PDB entry 5MY1 | electron microscopy, 7.60 A resolution (low resolution: residue-level contacts below are approximate; hydrogen-bond / salt-bridge calls are withheld) | chains A and H of the 26 polymer chains in the assembly

Chain A:
Molecule: 16S ribosomal RNA
Organism: Escherichia coli K-12
Sequence (1542 nucleotides; each row starts with the number of its first residue):
     1 AAAUUGAAGAGUUUGAUCAUGGCUCAGAUUGAACGCUGGCGGCAGGCCUA
    51 ACACAUGCAAGUCGAACGGUAACAGGAAGAAGCUUGCUUCUUUGCUGACG
   101 AGUGGCGGACGGGUGAGUAAUGUCUGGGAAACUGCCUGAUGGAGGGGGAU
   151 AACUACUGGAAACGGUAGCUAAUACCGCAUAACGUCGCAAGACCAAAGAG
   201 GGGGACCUUCGGGCCUCUUGCCAUCGGAUGUGCCCAGAUGGGAUUAGCUA
   251 GUAGGUGGGGUAACGGCUCACCUAGGCGACGAUCCCUAGCUGGUCUGAGA
   301 GGAUGACCAGCCACACUGGAACUGAGACACGGUCCAGACUCCUACGGGAG
   351 GCAGCAGUGGGGAAUAUUGCACAAUGGGCGCAAGCCUGAUGCAGCCAUGC
   401 CGCGUGUAUGAAGAAGGCCUUCGGGUUGUAAAGUACUUUCAGCGGGGAGG
   451 AAGGGAGUAAAGUUAAUACCUUUGCUCAUUGACGUUACCCGCAGAAGAAG
   501 CACCGGCUAACUCCGUGCCAGCAGCCGCGGUAAUACGGAGGGUGCAAGCG
   551 UUAAUCGGAAUUACUGGGCGUAAAGCGCACGCAGGCGGUUUGUUAAGUCA
   601 GAUGUGAAAUCCCCGGGCUCAACCUGGGAACUGCAUCUGAUACUGGCAAG
   651 CUUGAGUCUCGUAGAGGGGGGUAGAAUUCCAGGUGUAGCGGUGAAAUGCG
   701 UAGAGAUCUGGAGGAAUACCGGUGGCGAAGGCGGCCCCCUGGACGAAGAC
   751 UGACGCUCAGGUGCGAAAGCGUGGGGAGCAAACAGGAUUAGAUACCCUGG
   801 UAGUCCACGCCGUAAACGAUGUCGACUUGGAGGUUGUGCCCUUGAGGCGU
   851 GGCUUCCGGAGCUAACGCGUUAAGUCGACCGCCUGGGGAGUACGGCCGCA
   901 AGGUUAAAACUCAAAUGAAUUGACGGGGGCCCGCACAAGCGGUGGAGCAU
   951 GUGGUUUAAUUCGAUGCAACGCGAAGAACCUUACCUGGUCUUGACAUCCA
  1001 CGGAAGUUUUCAGAGAUGAGAAUGUGCCUUCGGGAACCGUGAGACAGGUG
  1051 CUGCAUGGCUGUCGUCAGCUCGUGUUGUGAAAUGUUGGGUUAAGUCCCGC
  1101 AACGAGCGCAACCCUUAUCCUUUGUUGCCAGCGGUCCGGCCGGGAACUCA
  1151 AAGGAGACUGCCAGUGAUAAACUGGAGGAAGGUGGGGAUGACGUCAAGUC
  1201 AUCAUGGCCCUUACGACCAGGGCUACACACGUGCUACAAUGGCGCAUACA
  1251 AAGAGAAGCGACCUCGCGAGAGCAAGCGGACCUCAUAAAGUGCGUCGUAG
  1301 UCCGGAUUGGAGUCUGCAACUCGACUCCAUGAAGUCGGAAUCGCUAGUAA
  1351 UCGUGGAUCAGAAUGCCACGGUGAAUACGUUCCCGGGCCUUGUACACACC
  1401 GCCCGUCACACCAUGGGAGUGGGUUGCAAAAGAAGUAGGUAGCUUAACCU
  1451 UCGGGAGGGCGCUUACCACUUUGUGAUUCAUGACUGGGGUGAAGUCGUAA
  1501 CAAGGUAACCGUAGGGGAACCUGCGGUUGGAUCACCUCCUUA
Unresolved in the structure: 1-4, 1535-1542

Chain H:
Name: 30S ribosomal protein S8
Organism: Escherichia coli K-12
Reference sequence: P0A7W7 (RS8_ECOLI); residues 1-129 here correspond to UniProt positions 2-130 (UniProt number = residue number + 1)
Chain sequence (129 residues; numbered 1 to 129; the number before each row is that of its first residue):
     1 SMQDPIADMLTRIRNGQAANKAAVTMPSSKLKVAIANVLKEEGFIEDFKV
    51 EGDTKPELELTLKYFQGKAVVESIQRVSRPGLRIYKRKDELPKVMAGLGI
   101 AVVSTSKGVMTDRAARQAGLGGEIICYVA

How chain A and chain H interact:
Pairs across the interface (66):
  C586(A) - Gln3(H)
  C586(A) - Pro80(H)
  C586(A) - Gly81(H)
  G587(A) - Met2(H)
  G587(A) - Gln3(H)
  G587(A) - Pro80(H)
  G588(A) - Met2(H)
  G588(A) - Gln3(H)
  G588(A) - Pro5(H)
  U589(A) - Pro5(H)
  U589(A) - Ser29(H)
  U589(A) - Lys32(H)
  U590(A) - Ser29(H)
  U590(A) - Lys30(H)
  U591(A) - Lys30(H)
  G597(A) - Tyr85(H)
  U598(A) - Tyr85(H)
  C599(A) - Tyr85(H)
  C599(A) - Lys86(H)
  C599(A) - Arg87(H)
  C599(A) - Leu120(H)
  C599(A) - Gly121(H)
  C599(A) - Gly122(H)
  A600(A) - Arg87(H)
  A600(A) - Lys88(H)
  A600(A) - Gly119(H)
  A600(A) - Leu120(H)
  A600(A) - Gly121(H)
  G601(A) - Lys88(H)
  A640(A) - Ser106(H)
  U641(A) - Ser106(H)
  A642(A) - Ser104(H)
  A642(A) - Thr105(H)
  A642(A) - Ser106(H)
  A642(A) - Gly108(H)
  C643(A) - Leu31(H)
  C643(A) - Ser104(H)
  C643(A) - Glu123(H)
  U644(A) - Arg83(H)
  U652(A) - Lys55(H)
  G755(A) - Gln3(H)
  C756(A) - Gln3(H)
  G824(A) - Ser1(H)
  G824(A) - Met2(H)
  A825(A) - Met2(H)
  A825(A) - Asp8(H)
  A825(A) - Arg12(H)
  C826(A) - Arg12(H)
  C826(A) - Asn15(H)
  U827(A) - Ala19(H)
  U828(A) - Lys21(H)
  G874(A) - Asn15(H)
  U875(A) - Thr11(H)
  U875(A) - Arg14(H)
  U875(A) - Asn15(H)
  C876(A) - Thr11(H)
  C876(A) - Arg14(H)
  C876(A) - Gln75(H)
  G877(A) - Asp4(H)
  G877(A) - Ala7(H)
  G877(A) - Arg79(H)
  A878(A) - Gln3(H)
  A878(A) - Asp4(H)
  A878(A) - Arg79(H)
  A878(A) - Pro80(H)
  C879(A) - Gly81(H)
Interface residues without a listed pair, chain A (35 interface residues in all): G585, G633, C651, U653, G654
Interface residues without a listed pair, chain H (38 interface residues in all): Ser28, Val109

Summary:
35 residues of chain A and 38 residues of chain H are in contact.
Chain A is 16S ribosomal RNA and chain H is 30S ribosomal protein S8, both from Escherichia coli K-12; the
structure, E. coli expressome, was determined by electron microscopy.
